PDB entry 4A12 | X-ray diffraction, 3.15 A resolution | chains C and D of the 6 polymer chains in the assembly

== Chain C (and D) ==
Protein: Transcription factor fapr
Source organism: Staphylococcus aureus
Notes: chain D of this document is another copy of the same molecule, construct and numbering; everything in this record applies to it too
Reference sequence: D6UB50 (D6UB50_STAAU); numbering as in UniProt (aligned over 1-190)
Chain sequence (190 residues; each row starts with the number of its first residue):
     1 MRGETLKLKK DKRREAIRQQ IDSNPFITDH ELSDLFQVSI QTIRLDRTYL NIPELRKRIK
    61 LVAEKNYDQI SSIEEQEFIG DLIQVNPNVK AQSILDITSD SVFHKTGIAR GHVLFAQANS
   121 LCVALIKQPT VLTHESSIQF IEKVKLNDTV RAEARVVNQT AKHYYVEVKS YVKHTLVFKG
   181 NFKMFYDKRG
Disordered / not traced: 1-3 (chain D: 1-6)
Modified / non-standard residues: Mse1 (selenomethionine); Mse184 (selenomethionine; parent Met)
Reported in the primary citation:
  - binding site for Fapr promoter: Lys10, Arg13, Gln41, Arg56
  - mutagenesis - R110A: decreased growth
  - mutagenesis - G111V/L132W: abolished growth

== Interface between chain C and chain D ==
Contacting residue pairs - 72 pairs, chain C then chain D:
  Ser23(C) with Tyr67(D), hydrogen bond (backbone-side chain)
  Asn24(C) with Tyr67(D)
  Pro25(C) with Tyr67(D)
  Phe26(C) with Ala63(D), hydrophobic; Glu64(D); Tyr67(D), hydrophobic
  Arg56(C) with Arg56(D)
  Ile59(C) with Lys60(D); Ala63(D)
  Lys60(C) with Ile59(D)
  Val62(C) with Ala63(D)
  Ala63(C) with Phe26(D), hydrophobic; Ile59(D); Val62(D); Ala63(D)
  Glu64(C) with Phe26(D)
  Asn66(C) with Val62(D), hydrogen bond (side chain-backbone); Ala63(D), hydrogen bond (side chain-backbone); Asn66(D), hydrogen bond (side chain-backbone)
  Tyr67(C) with Ser23(D), hydrogen bond (side chain-backbone); Pro25(D); Phe26(D), hydrophobic
  Ile73(C) with His104(D)
  Glu74(C) with Lys105(D), salt bridge
  Glu77(C) with Phe103(D); His104(D); Arg110(D), salt bridge
  Ile79(C) with Ser72(D); Glu74(D)
  Asp100(C) with Glu74(D); Glu75(D)
  Ser101(C) with Glu74(D), hydrogen bond (side chain-backbone)
  His104(C) with Glu77(D), salt bridge
  Lys105(C) with Pro129(D), hydrogen bond (side chain-backbone); Thr130(D)
  Thr106(C) with Thr130(D)
  Arg110(C) with Gln76(D), hydrogen bond (side chain-backbone); Glu77(D)
  Gly111(C) with Asn119(D)
  His112(C) with Ile73(D); Gln76(D), hydrogen bond (side chain-backbone); Glu77(D); Ile79(D); Phe115(D); Ala116(D); Asn119(D); Ser120(D)
  Val113(C) with Glu74(D)
  Phe115(C) with His112(D); Phe115(D), hydrophobic; Ile138(D), hydrophobic
  Ala116(C) with Ile73(D), hydrophobic; His112(D)
  Asn119(C) with Gly111(D); His112(D)
  Ser120(C) with His112(D)
  Thr133(C) with Phe140(D)
  His134(C) with Gln139(D); Phe140(D), hydrogen bond (backbone-backbone)
  Glu135(C) with Ile138(D); Gln139(D)
  Ser136(C) with Ser136(D); Ser137(D); Ile138(D), hydrogen bond (backbone-backbone)
  Ser137(C) with Ser136(D)
  Ile138(C) with Phe115(D), hydrophobic; Glu135(D); Ser136(D), hydrogen bond (backbone-backbone)
  Gln139(C) with His134(D); Glu135(D)
  Phe140(C) with Thr133(D); His134(D), hydrogen bond (backbone-backbone)
Other interface residues (no listed pair), chain C (45 interface residues in all): Leu95, Phe103, Ile108, Val123, Pro129, Thr130, Leu132, Lys143
Other interface residues (no listed pair), chain D (46 interface residues in all): Asn24, Val102, Thr106, Ile108, Val123, Val131, Leu132, Lys143

== Summary ==
The interface between chain C and chain D involves 45 residues on one side and 46 on the other, with 13
hydrogen bonds and 3 salt bridges. Among the polar pairs are Glu74(C)-Lys105(D), Glu77(C)-Arg110(D) and
His104(C)-Glu77(D). The paper reports a binding site for Fapr promoter at Lys10(C), Arg13(C) and Gln41(C)
among others; R110A of chain C reduces growth.
Chain C and chain D are both Transcription factor fapr (Staphylococcus aureus); the structure, Structure of
the global transcription regulator FapR from Staphylococcus aureus in complex with DNA operator, was
determined by X-ray diffraction (same publication as 4A0X, 4A0Y and 4A0Z).
